PDB entry 1BSF | X-ray diffraction, 2.20 A resolution | chains A and B

Chain A (and B):
Protein: Thymidylate synthase A
From: Bacillus subtilis
Notes: EC 2.1.1.45; chain B of this document is another copy of the same molecule, construct and numbering; everything in this record applies to it too
UniProtKB: P42326 (TYSA_BACSU); numbering as in UniProt (aligned over 2-279)
Amino-acid sequence (278 residues; row label = number of the first residue in the row):
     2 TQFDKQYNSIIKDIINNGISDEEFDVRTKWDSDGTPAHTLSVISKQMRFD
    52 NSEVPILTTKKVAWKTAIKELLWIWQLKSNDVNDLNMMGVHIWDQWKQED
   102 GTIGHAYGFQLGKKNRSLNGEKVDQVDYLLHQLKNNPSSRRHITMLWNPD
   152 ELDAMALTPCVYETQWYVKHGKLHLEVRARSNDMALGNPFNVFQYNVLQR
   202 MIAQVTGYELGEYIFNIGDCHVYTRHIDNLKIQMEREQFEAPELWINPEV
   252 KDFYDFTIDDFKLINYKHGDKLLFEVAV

Interface between chain A and chain B:
Contacting residue pairs (85; chain A residue first):
  Ile20(A) with His171(B)
  Glu24(A) with His171(B), salt bridge
  Phe25(A) with Pro138(B), hydrophobic; Ser139(B); Val169(B)
  Ser42(A) with Lys170(B), hydrogen bond
  Ile44(A) with Arg49(B), hydrogen bond (backbone-side chain); Tyr168(B), hydrophobic; His175(B); Ile215(B), hydrophobic
  Ser45(A) with Gln47(B), hydrogen bond; Arg49(B), hydrogen bond (backbone-side chain); Glu177(B), hydrogen bond; Ile215(B)
  Gln47(A) with Ser45(B), hydrogen bond
  Arg49(A) with Ile44(B), hydrogen bond (side chain-backbone); Ser45(B), hydrogen bond (side chain-backbone)
  Lys114(A) with Asp151(B), salt bridge
  Asn116(A) with Pro150(B); Asp151(B)
  Arg117(A) with Pro150(B); Leu153(B); Asp154(B), salt bridge
  Ser118(A) with Asp154(B), hydrogen bond
  Gln126(A) with Pro150(B)
  Pro138(A) with Phe25(B), hydrophobic
  Ser139(A) with Phe25(B)
  Arg141(A) with Arg181(B), hydrogen bond (backbone-side chain); Ser182(B); Asp220(B); His222(B)
  Arg142(A) with Trp148(B); Thr159(B), hydrogen bond; Arg181(B)
  Ile144(A) with Trp148(B), hydrophobic; Arg181(B)
  Met146(A) with Met146(B), hydrophobic; Trp148(B)
  Trp148(A) with Arg142(B); Ile144(B), hydrophobic; Met146(B)
  Asn149(A) with Asn149(B); Asp151(B), hydrogen bond
  Pro150(A) with Asn116(B); Arg117(B); Gln126(B)
  Asp151(A) with Lys114(B), salt bridge; Asn116(B); Asn149(B), hydrogen bond
  Leu153(A) with Arg117(B)
  Asp154(A) with Arg117(B), salt bridge; Ser118(B), hydrogen bond
  Thr159(A) with Arg142(B), hydrogen bond
  Tyr163(A) with Glu164(B), hydrogen bond
  Glu164(A) with Tyr163(B), hydrogen bond
  Gln166(A) with Arg179(B), hydrogen bond; Arg181(B)
  Tyr168(A) with Ile44(B), hydrophobic; Arg179(B); Gly219(B); Asp220(B)
  Val169(A) with Phe25(B)
  Lys170(A) with Ser42(B), hydrogen bond; Asp220(B), salt bridge
  His171(A) with Ile20(B); Glu24(B), salt bridge
  His175(A) with Ile44(B)
  Glu177(A) with Ser45(B), hydrogen bond; Arg179(B), salt bridge
  Arg179(A) with Glu164(B), salt bridge; Gln166(B), hydrogen bond; Tyr168(B); Glu177(B), salt bridge
  Arg181(A) with Arg141(B), hydrogen bond (side chain-backbone); Arg142(B); Ile144(B); Gln166(B)
  Ser182(A) with Arg141(B)
  Ile215(A) with Ile44(B), hydrophobic
  Gly219(A) with Gln166(B); Tyr168(B)
  Asp220(A) with Arg141(B); Tyr168(B); Lys170(B), salt bridge
  His222(A) with Arg141(B), hydrogen bond
Also at the interface, not in a pair above, chain A (44 interface residues in all): Ser21, Ala180
Also at the interface, not in a pair above, chain B (43 interface residues in all): Ser21

Overview:
The interface between chain A and chain B involves 44 residues on one side and 43 on the other, with 23
hydrogen bonds and 11 salt bridges. Polar contacts include Glu24(A)-His171(B), Lys114(A)-Asp151(B) and
Arg117(A)-Asp154(B).
Chain A and chain B are both Thymidylate synthase A (Bacillus subtilis); the structure, Thermostable
thymidylate synthase A from bacillus subtilis, was determined by X-ray diffraction, deposited together with
1BSP, 1BKO and 1BKP.
